PDB entry 4R4B | X-ray diffraction, 2.20 A resolution | chains L and H

== Chain L ==
Molecule: Fab 2.2C light chain
Organism: Homo sapiens
Notes: antibody fragment or engineered binder
Chain sequence (210 residues; each row starts with the number of its first residue; note: 1 number in that range is skipped by the numbering (no residue carries it; nothing is unmodelled there)):
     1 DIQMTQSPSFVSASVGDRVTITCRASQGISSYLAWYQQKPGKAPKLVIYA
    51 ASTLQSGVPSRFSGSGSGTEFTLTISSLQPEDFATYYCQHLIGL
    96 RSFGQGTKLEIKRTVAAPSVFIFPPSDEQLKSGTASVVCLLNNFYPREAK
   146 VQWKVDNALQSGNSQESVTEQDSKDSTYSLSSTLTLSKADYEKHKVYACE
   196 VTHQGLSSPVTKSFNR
Disulfides: Cys23-Cys88, Cys134-Cys194

== Chain H ==
Molecule: Fab 2.2C heavy chain
Organism: Homo sapiens
Notes: antibody fragment or engineered binder
Chain sequence (220 residues; numbered 1 to 214 plus 6 insertion-coded residues; the number before each row is that of its first residue; a row labelled like 82A-82C holds insertion residues (82A, then the next letters in order)):
     1 QVQLQQWGAGLLKPSETLSLTCGVYGESLSGHYWSWVRQPPGKRLEWIGE
    51 IKHNGSPNYHPSLKSRVTISLDMSKNQFSLNL
82A-82C TSV
    83 TAADTAVYFCARRSNWPY
100A-100C LPF
   101 DPWGQGTLVTVSSASTKGPSVFPLAPSSKSTSGGTAALGCLVKDYFPEPV
   151 TVSWNSGALTSGVHTFPAVLQSSGLYSLSSVVTVPSSSLGTQTYICNVNH
   201 KPSNTKVDKKVEPK
Disulfides: Cys22-Cys92, Cys140-Cys196
Glycans and other covalent adducts: N-acetylglucosamine (NAG) linked to Asn81

== How chain L and chain H interact ==
Residue-residue contacts (73):
  Met4(L) - Arg44(H)
  Tyr32(L) - Trp98(H)  hydrogen bond
  Tyr32(L) - Leu100A(H)  hydrophobic
  Tyr36(L) - Pro100B(H)
  Tyr36(L) - Phe100C(H)  hydrogen bond (side chain-backbone)
  Tyr36(L) - Trp103(H)
  Gln38(L) - Gln39(H)  hydrogen bond
  Gln38(L) - Phe91(H)
  Ala43(L) - Phe91(H)  hydrophobic
  Ala43(L) - Trp103(H)  hydrophobic
  Ala43(L) - Gly104(H)
  Pro44(L) - Leu45(H)  hydrophobic
  Pro44(L) - Trp103(H)
  Leu46(L) - Tyr100(H)
  Leu46(L) - Pro100B(H)  hydrophobic
  Leu46(L) - Asp101(H)
  Tyr49(L) - Tyr100(H)  hydrophobic
  Tyr49(L) - Pro100B(H)  hydrophobic
  Gln55(L) - Tyr100(H)  hydrogen bond
  Gln55(L) - Asp101(H)  hydrogen bond
  Tyr87(L) - Gln39(H)  hydrogen bond
  Tyr87(L) - Lys43(H)
  Tyr87(L) - Arg44(H)
  Tyr87(L) - Leu45(H)  hydrophobic
  Gln89(L) - Phe100C(H)
  Ile92(L) - Leu100A(H)  hydrophobic
  Leu94(L) - Trp47(H)
  Leu94(L) - Pro61(H)
  Arg96(L) - Trp47(H)
  Arg96(L) - Glu50(H)  salt bridge
  Arg96(L) - Asn58(H)
  Arg96(L) - Arg95(H)
  Phe98(L) - Arg44(H)  hydrogen bond (backbone-side chain)
  Phe98(L) - Leu45(H)
  Gly99(L) - Arg44(H)
  Gln100(L) - Arg44(H)
  Phe116(L) - Ser130(H)
  Phe116(L) - Ser132(H)
  Phe116(L) - Thr135(H)
  Phe116(L) - Ala137(H)  hydrophobic
  Ile117(L) - Ser130(H)
  Phe118(L) - Leu124(H)  hydrophobic
  Phe118(L) - Ala125(H)
  Phe118(L) - Ala137(H)
  Ser121(L) - Phe122(H)
  Ser121(L) - Pro123(H)
  Asp122(L) - Lys214(H)  salt bridge
  Glu123(L) - Val121(H)
  Glu123(L) - Lys209(H)  salt bridge
  Gln124(L) - Phe122(H)
  Gln124(L) - Lys143(H)
  Ser131(L) - Leu141(H)
  Ser131(L) - Lys143(H)
  Val133(L) - Leu124(H)  hydrophobic
  Leu135(L) - Phe166(H)  hydrophobic
  Leu135(L) - Val181(H)  hydrophobic
  Asn137(L) - His164(H)
  Asn137(L) - Thr183(H)
  Asn138(L) - His164(H)  hydrogen bond
  Gln160(L) - Val169(H)
  Gln160(L) - Leu170(H)  hydrogen bond (side chain-backbone)
  Gln160(L) - Gln171(H)
  Glu161(L) - Val169(H)
  Ser162(L) - Phe166(H)
  Ser162(L) - Pro167(H)  hydrogen bond (side chain-backbone)
  Ser162(L) - Val169(H)
  Val163(L) - Pro167(H)
  Thr164(L) - Phe166(H)
  Ser174(L) - His164(H)  hydrogen bond
  Ser174(L) - Phe166(H)
  Leu175(L) - Phe166(H)
  Ser176(L) - Phe166(H)
  Phe209(L) - Lys129(H)
Also at the interface, not in a pair above, chain L (46 interface residues in all): Ala34, Lys42, Leu91, Gly93, Ser114, Ser127, Thr129, Asp167
Also at the interface, not in a pair above, chain H (44 interface residues in all): Val37, Glu46, His60, Leu138

== Overview ==
Chain L and chain H form an interface of 46 and 44 residues respectively, with 11 hydrogen bonds and 3 salt
bridges. Polar contacts include Arg96(L)-Glu50(H), Asp122(L)-Lys214(H) and Glu123(L)-Lys209(H).
N-acetylglucosamine is covalently linked to Asn81(H).
Here chain L is Fab 2.2C light chain and chain H is Fab 2.2C heavy chain, both from Homo sapiens. Entry 4R4B
(Crystal structure of the anti-hiv-1 antibody 2.2c) was determined by X-ray diffraction together with 4R4N and
4R4F from the same study.
